7CX4 - chains B and G of the 5 polymer chains in the assembly; structure by electron microscopy, 2.90 A resolution.

# Chain B
Protein: Guanine nucleotide-binding protein G(I)/G(S)/G(T) subunit beta-1
Source organism: Homo sapiens
UniProtKB: P62873 (GBB1_HUMAN); residues 2-340 here = UniProt positions 2-340
Chain sequence (358 residues; numbered -17 to 340; the number before each row is that of its first residue; numbers below 1 keep their minus sign (Met-17 is residue -17)):
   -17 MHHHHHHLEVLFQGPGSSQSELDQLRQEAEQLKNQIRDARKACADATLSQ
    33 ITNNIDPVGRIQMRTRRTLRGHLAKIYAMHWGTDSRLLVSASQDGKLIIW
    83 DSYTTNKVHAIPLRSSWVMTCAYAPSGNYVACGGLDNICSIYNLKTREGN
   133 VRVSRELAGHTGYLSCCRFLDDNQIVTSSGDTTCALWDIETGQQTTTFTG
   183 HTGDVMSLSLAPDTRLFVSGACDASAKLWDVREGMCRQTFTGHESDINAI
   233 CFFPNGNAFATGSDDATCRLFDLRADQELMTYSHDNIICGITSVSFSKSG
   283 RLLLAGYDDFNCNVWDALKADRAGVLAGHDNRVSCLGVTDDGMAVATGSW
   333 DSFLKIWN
Not modelled in the structure: -17 to 0
Sequence notes: initiating methionine (-17); expression tag (-16 to 1)
Curated features (UniProtKB/Swiss-Prot):
  - modified residue: Ser2 (N-acetylserine), His266 (Phosphohistidine)

# Chain G
Protein: Guanine nucleotide-binding protein G(I)/G(S)/G(O) subunit gamma-2
Source organism: Homo sapiens
UniProtKB: P59768 (GBG2_HUMAN); numbering as in UniProt (aligned over 1-71)
Chain sequence (71 residues; numbered 1 to 71; the number before each row is that of its first residue):
     1 MASNNTASIAQARKLVEQLKMEANIDRIKVSKAAADLMAYCEAHAKEDPL
    51 LTPVPASENPFREKKFFCAIL
Not modelled in the structure: 1-4, 63-71
Curated features (UniProtKB/Swiss-Prot):
  - modified residue: Ala2 (N-acetylalanine), Cys68 (Cysteine methyl ester)
  - lipidation: Cys68 (S-geranylgeranyl cysteine)

# Interface between chain B and chain G
Residue-residue contacts (79; chain B residue first):
  Glu3(B) - Ile9(G)
  Glu3(B) - Arg13(G)  salt bridge
  Leu4(B) - Ser8(G)
  Leu4(B) - Ile9(G)
  Leu7(B) - Ala12(G)  hydrophobic
  Leu7(B) - Arg13(G)
  Glu10(B) - Val16(G)
  Glu10(B) - Lys20(G)  salt bridge
  Ala11(B) - Leu19(G)
  Leu14(B) - Val16(G)
  Leu14(B) - Leu19(G)  hydrophobic
  Leu14(B) - Lys20(G)
  Ile18(B) - Ala23(G)  hydrophobic
  Ile18(B) - Arg27(G)
  Cys25(B) - Arg27(G)  hydrogen bond (side chain-backbone)
  Cys25(B) - Lys29(G)
  Cys25(B) - Val30(G)  hydrogen bond (backbone-backbone)
  Asp27(B) - Lys29(G)
  Asp27(B) - Val30(G)
  Asp27(B) - Ser31(G)  hydrogen bond
  Ala28(B) - Val30(G)
  Ala28(B) - Ser31(G)
  Leu30(B) - Ala34(G)  hydrophobic
  Ile33(B) - Ala34(G)  hydrophobic
  Ile33(B) - Ala35(G)
  Ile33(B) - Met38(G)
  Ile37(B) - Met38(G)  hydrophobic
  Val40(B) - Leu51(G)  hydrophobic
  Ile43(B) - Leu50(G)
  Ile43(B) - Leu51(G)
  Met45(B) - Leu50(G)  hydrophobic
  Arg48(B) - Phe61(G)
  Arg49(B) - Pro60(G)
  Arg49(B) - Phe61(G)
  Ser84(B) - Phe61(G)
  Tyr85(B) - Pro60(G)
  Tyr85(B) - Phe61(G)  hydrophobic
  Met217(B) - Met21(G)  hydrophobic
  Cys218(B) - Gln18(G)  hydrogen bond (backbone-side chain)
  Cys218(B) - Met21(G)
  Arg219(B) - Glu22(G)
  Arg219(B) - Ile25(G)
  Gln220(B) - Ile25(G)
  Thr221(B) - Glu22(G)  hydrogen bond
  Phe235(B) - Cys41(G)  hydrophobic
  Pro236(B) - Tyr40(G)
  Asn237(B) - Tyr40(G)
  Leu252(B) - Leu37(G)  hydrophobic
  Asp254(B) - Ala33(G)
  Arg256(B) - Asp26(G)
  Arg256(B) - Arg27(G)
  Arg256(B) - Ile28(G)  hydrogen bond (backbone-backbone)
  Arg256(B) - Lys32(G)
  Arg256(B) - Asp36(G)  salt bridge
  Ala257(B) - Ile28(G)
  Asp258(B) - Ile25(G)
  Asp258(B) - Arg27(G)  salt bridge
  Gln259(B) - Val30(G)
  Leu261(B) - Val30(G)  hydrophobic
  Ser279(B) - Asp48(G)  hydrogen bond
  Lys280(B) - Glu47(G)
  Lys280(B) - Asp48(G)
  Ser281(B) - Tyr40(G)
  Ser281(B) - Cys41(G)  hydrogen bond (side chain-backbone)
  Ser281(B) - His44(G)
  Ser281(B) - Ala45(G)
  Ser281(B) - Asp48(G)
  Gly282(B) - Cys41(G)
  Arg283(B) - Cys41(G)
  Leu300(B) - Cys41(G)  hydrophobic
  Gly324(B) - Pro49(G)
  Gly324(B) - Leu50(G)
  Met325(B) - Pro49(G)  hydrophobic
  Met325(B) - Pro60(G)
  Ala326(B) - Phe61(G)  hydrophobic
  Val327(B) - Leu50(G)  hydrophobic
  Ile338(B) - Phe61(G)  hydrophobic
  Asn340(B) - Asn59(G)  hydrogen bond
  Asn340(B) - Phe61(G)
Other interface residues (no listed pair), chain B (58 interface residues in all): Gln1, Gln17, Ala21, Arg22, Ala26, Thr34, Trp63, Ala240, Leu284, Val320, Asp323
Other interface residues (no listed pair), chain G (41 interface residues in all): Asn5, Glu42, Val54, Arg62

# Overview
58 residues of chain B and 41 residues of chain G are in contact; the contacts include 9 hydrogen bonds and 4
salt bridges. Polar contacts include Glu3(B)-Arg13(G), Glu10(B)-Lys20(G) and Arg256(B)-Asp36(G).
Chain B is Guanine nucleotide-binding protein G(I)/G(S)/G(T) subunit beta-1 and chain G is Guanine
nucleotide-binding protein G(I)/G(S)/G(O) subunit gamma-2, both from Homo sapiens; the structure, Cryo-EM
structure of the Evatanepag-bound EP2-Gs complex, was determined by electron microscopy (same publication as
7CX2 and 7CX3).
